9K3K - chains A and S of the 6 polymer chains in the assembly; structure by electron microscopy, 3.12 A resolution.

# Chain A
Protein: Guanine nucleotide-binding protein G(i) subunit alpha-1, Guanine nucleotide-binding protein G(s) subunit alpha isoforms short
Source organism: Homo sapiens
Notes: EC 3.6.5.-
Reference sequence: chimeric construct of P63096, P63092: residues 8-26 from P63096 (GNAI1_HUMAN) positions 1-19 (UniProt number = residue number - 7); residues 27-83 from P63092 positions 27-67 (offset varies); residues 84-204 from P63096 (GNAI1_HUMAN) positions 61-181 (UniProt number = residue number - 23); residues 205-253 from P63092 positions 205-253 (same numbers); residues 264-394 from P63092 positions 264-394 (same numbers)
Chain sequence (361 residues; row label = number of the first residue in the row; note: 26 numbers in that range are skipped by the numbering (no residue carries them; nothing is unmodelled there)):
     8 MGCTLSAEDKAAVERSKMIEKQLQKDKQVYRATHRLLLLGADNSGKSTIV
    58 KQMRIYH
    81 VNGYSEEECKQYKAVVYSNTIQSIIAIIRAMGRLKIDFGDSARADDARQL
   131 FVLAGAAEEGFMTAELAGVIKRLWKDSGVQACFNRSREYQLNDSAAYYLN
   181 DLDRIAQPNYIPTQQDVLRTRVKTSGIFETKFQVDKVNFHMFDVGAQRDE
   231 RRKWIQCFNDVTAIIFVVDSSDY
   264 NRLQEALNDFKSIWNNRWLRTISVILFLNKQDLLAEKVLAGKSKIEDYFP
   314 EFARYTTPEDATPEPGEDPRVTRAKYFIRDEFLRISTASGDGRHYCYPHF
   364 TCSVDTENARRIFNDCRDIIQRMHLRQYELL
Unresolved in the structure: 8-11, 81-203
Differences from the reference sequence: engineered mutation Asp49 (Gly in P63092), Asn50 (Glu in P63092), Tyr63 (Leu in P63092), Ala226 (Gly in P63092), Asp249 (Ala in P63092), Asp252 (Ser in P63092), Asp272 (Leu in P63092), Ser366 (Ala in P63092), Ala372 (Ile in P63092), Ile375 (Val in P63092)
Swiss-Prot annotation at these positions:
  - lipidation: Gly9 (N-myristoyl glycine), Cys10 (S-palmitoyl cysteine)
  - region: Asp196 to Thr204 (G2 motif)
  - binding site (GTP): Ser174, Leu198 to Thr204
  - binding site (Mg(2+)): Thr204
  - modified residue: Arg201 (ADP-ribosylarginine)

# Chain S
Protein: scFv16
Source organism: synthetic construct
Notes: antibody fragment or engineered binder
Chain sequence (285 residues; each row starts with the number of its first residue; note: 16 numbers in that range are skipped by the numbering (no residue carries them; nothing is unmodelled there); a row labelled like 120A-120Q holds insertion residues (120A, then the next letters in order); numbers below 1 keep their minus sign (Met-36 is residue -36)):
   -36 MLLVNQSHQGFNKEHTSKMVSAIVLYVLLAAAAHSAFAVQLVESGGGLVQ
    14 PGGSRKLSCSASGFAFSSFGMHWVRQAPEKGLEWVAYISSGSGTIYYADT
    64 VKGRFTISRDDPKNTLFLQMTSLRSEDTAMYYCVRSIYYYGSSPFDFWGQ
   114 GTTLTVS
120A-120Q AGGGGSGGGGSGGGGSA
   137 DIVMTQATSSVPVTPGESVSISCRSSKSLLHSNGNTYLYWFLQRPGQSPQ
   187 LLIYRMSNLASGVPDRFSGSGSGTAFTLTISRLEAEDVGVYYCMQHLEYP
   237 LTFGAGTKLEL
Unresolved in the structure: -36 to 1, 120A-120Q
Disulfides: Cys22-Cys96, Cys159-Cys229

# Chain A / chain S interface
Contacting residue pairs - 20 pairs, chain A then chain S:
  Leu12(A) with His167(S)
  Ser13(A) with His167(S); Tyr173(S), hydrogen bond
  Ala14(A) with Leu233(S); Tyr235(S), hydrophobic
  Glu15(A) with Tyr173(S); Tyr175(S), hydrogen bond; Arg191(S), salt bridge; His232(S), salt bridge
  Ala18(A) with Tyr101(S), hydrophobic
  Ala19(A) with Tyr101(S)
  Glu21(A) with Ser52(S), hydrogen bond; Ser53(S); Gly56(S); Thr57(S), hydrogen bond
  Arg22(A) with Ile100(S); Tyr101(S); Tyr102(S)
  Met25(A) with Ser53(S), hydrogen bond; Gly54(S)
Other interface residues (no listed pair), chain S (18 interface residues in all): Ser31, Pro107, Asn169

# Overview
Chain A and chain S form an interface of 9 and 18 residues respectively, with 5 hydrogen bonds and 2 salt
bridges. Polar pairs include Glu15(A)-Arg191(S), Glu15(A)-His232(S) and Ser13(A)-Tyr173(S). From UniProt: 8
GTP-binding residues and Mg2+-binding residue Thr204(A) on chain A.
Chain A is Guanine nucleotide-binding protein G(i) subunit alpha-1, Guanine nucleotide-binding protein G(s)
subunit alpha isoforms short (Homo sapiens) and chain S is scFv16 (synthetic construct); the structure,
Cryo-EM structure of the unliganded human melanocortin receptor 4 (MC4R)-Gs complex, was determined by
electron microscopy (same publication as 9K3F, 9K3H, 9K3L and 9K3P).
